Entry 6EPM (X-ray diffraction, 2.50 A resolution); this record covers chains R and S.

# Chain R
Protein: GTPase KRas
From: Homo sapiens
UniProtKB: P01116 (RASK_HUMAN), isoform P01116-2; residues 1-169 here = UniProt positions 1-169
Sequence (170 residues; numbered 0 to 169; the number before each row is that of its first residue; numbering starts at 0):
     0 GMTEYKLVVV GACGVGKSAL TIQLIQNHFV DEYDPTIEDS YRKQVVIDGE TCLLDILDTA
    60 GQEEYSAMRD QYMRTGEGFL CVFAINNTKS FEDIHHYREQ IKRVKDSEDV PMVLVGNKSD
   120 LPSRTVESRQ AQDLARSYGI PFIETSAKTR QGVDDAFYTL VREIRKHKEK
Disordered / not traced: 0
Differences from the reference sequence: expression tag (0); engineered mutation Cys-12 (Gly in P01116), Ser-118 (Cys in P01116), Glu-126 (Asp in P01116), Ser-127 (Thr in P01116), Arg-128 (Lys in P01116)
Swiss-Prot annotation at these positions:
  - motif: Tyr-32 to Tyr-40 (Effector region)
  - binding site (GTP): Gly-10, Ala-11, Gly-13 to Ala-18, Val-29 to Thr-35, Ala-59, Gly-60, Asn-116, Lys-117, Asp-119
  - modified residue: Met-1 (N-acetylmethionine), Thr-2 (N-acetylthreonine), Lys-104 (N6-acetyllysine)
  - glycosylation: Thr-35 (Microbial infection: O-linked (Glc) threonine)
  - natural variant: Lys-5 (K5E: In NS3; K5N: In GASC), Gly-10 (G10GG: In AML), Cys-12 (G12C: In lung carcinoma; this construct carries the variant), Gly-13 (G13D: In GASC, JMML and OES; G13R: In pylocytic astrocytoma), Val-14 (V14I: In NS3), Leu-19 (L19F: In OES), Gln-22 (Q22E: In CFC2; Q22R: In NS3), Pro-34 (P34L: In NS3; P34Q: In NS3; P34R: In CFC2), Ile-36 (I36M: In NS3), Thr-58 (T58I: In NS3), Ala-59 (A59T: In GASC), Gly-60 (G60R: In CFC2; G60S: In NS3), 8 further natural variant entries in UniProt
  - mutagenesis: Asp-38 (D38A: Decreased interaction with MAPKAP1/SIN1), Tyr-40 (Y40A: Decreased interaction with MAPKAP1/SIN1), Gln-61 (Q61L: Promotes GTP binding)

# Chain S
Protein: Son of sevenless homolog 1
From: Homo sapiens
Notes: engineered mutation(s): K563G
UniProtKB: Q07889 (SOS1_HUMAN); numbering as in UniProt (aligned over 563-1049)
Sequence (487 residues; each row starts with the number of its first residue):
   563 GEEQMRLPSA DVYRFAEPDS EENIIFEENM QPKAGIPIIK AGTVIKLIER LTYHMYADPN
   623 FVRTFLTTYR SFCKPQELLS LIIERFEIPE PEPTEADRIA IENGDQPLSA ELKRFRKEYI
   683 QPVQLRVLNV CRHWVEHHFY DFERDAYLLQ RMEEFIGTVR GKAMKKWVES ITKIIQRKKI
   743 ARDNGPGHNI TFQSSPPTVE WHISRPGHIE TFDLLTLHPI EIARQLTLLE SDLYRAVQPS
   803 ELVGSVWTKE DKEINSPNLL KMIRHTTNLT LWFEKCIVET ENLEERVAVV SRIIEILQVF
   863 QELNNFNGVL EVVSAMNSSP VYRLDHTFEQ IPSRQKKILE EAHELSEDHY KKYLAKLRSI
   923 NPPCVPFFGI YLTNILKTEE GNPEVLKRHG KELINFSKRR KVAEITGEIQ QYQNQPYCLR
   983 VESDIKRFFE NLNPMGNSME KEFTDYLFNK SLEIEPRNPK PLPRFPKKYS YPLKSPGVRP
  1043 SNPRPGT
Disordered / not traced: 563-564, 659-670, 744-751, 1047-1049
Differences from the reference sequence: conflict Gly-563 (Lys in Q07889)
Small-molecule neighbours: KRAS (BQ5; (1-phenyl-5,6-dihydro-4H-cyclopenta[c]pyrazol-3-yl)methanamine): Met-878, Asn-879, Val-883, Tyr-884, Leu-886, Asp-887, Phe-890, Leu-901, Glu-902, His-905
What the authors report for this chain:
  - conformationally variable residues (side-chain flip): Phe-890
  - binding site for KRAS: Tyr-884, Asp-887, Phe-890

# Interface between chain R and chain S
Residue-residue contacts (66):
  Ile-21(R) / Lys-939(S)
  Ile-21(R) / Gly-943(S)
  Gln-25(R) / Gly-943(S)
  Asp-30(R) / Gly-943(S)
  Asp-30(R) / Pro-945(S)
  Glu-31(R) / Asn-944(S)
  Tyr-32(R) / Lys-939(S)
  Tyr-32(R) / Gly-943(S)
  Tyr-32(R) / Asn-944(S)  hydrogen bond (backbone-side chain)
  Asp-33(R) / Lys-963(S)
  Pro-34(R) / Asn-936(S)
  Pro-34(R) / Lys-939(S)
  Pro-34(R) / Thr-940(S)
  Thr-35(R) / Asn-936(S)
  Glu-37(R) / Lys-913(S)
  Tyr-40(R) / Asp-910(S)
  Tyr-40(R) / His-911(S)
  Asp-54(R) / His-911(S)  salt bridge
  Ile-55(R) / His-911(S)
  Leu-56(R) / His-911(S)
  Asp-57(R) / Thr-935(S)
  Asp-57(R) / Lys-939(S)  hydrogen bond (backbone-side chain)
  Thr-58(R) / Thr-935(S)
  Ala-59(R) / Thr-935(S)  hydrogen bond (backbone-side chain)
  Ala-59(R) / Leu-938(S)
  Gly-60(R) / Trp-809(S)  hydrogen bond (backbone-side chain)
  Gly-60(R) / Leu-934(S)
  Gly-60(R) / Leu-938(S)
  Gln-61(R) / Phe-929(S)
  Gln-61(R) / Gly-931(S)  hydrogen bond (side chain-backbone)
  Gln-61(R) / Thr-935(S)  hydrogen bond
  Glu-63(R) / Lys-814(S)  salt bridge
  Glu-63(R) / Leu-822(S)
  Glu-63(R) / Ile-825(S)
  Glu-63(R) / Arg-826(S)  salt bridge
  Glu-63(R) / Thr-829(S)
  Tyr-64(R) / Met-824(S)
  Tyr-64(R) / Ile-825(S)
  Tyr-64(R) / Thr-829(S)
  Tyr-64(R) / Phe-929(S)  hydrophobic
  Tyr-64(R) / Phe-930(S)
  Tyr-64(R) / Gly-931(S)
  Ser-65(R) / Thr-829(S)
  Ser-65(R) / Glu-1002(S)
  Ala-66(R) / Thr-832(S)
  Ala-66(R) / Leu-833(S)  hydrophobic
  Met-67(R) / Ser-876(S)
  Met-67(R) / Tyr-912(S)
  Met-67(R) / Phe-929(S)  hydrophobic
  Arg-68(R) / Glu-1002(S)  salt bridge
  Asp-69(R) / Ser-880(S)
  Asp-69(R) / Ser-881(S)  hydrogen bond (side chain-backbone)
  Gln-70(R) / Val-875(S)
  Gln-70(R) / Ser-876(S)  hydrogen bond
  Gln-70(R) / Ser-908(S)
  Gln-70(R) / Tyr-912(S)
  Tyr-71(R) / Tyr-912(S)  hydrogen bond
  Tyr-71(R) / Phe-929(S)
  Arg-73(R) / Asn-879(S)  hydrogen bond (side chain-backbone)
  Arg-73(R) / Ser-880(S)
  Arg-73(R) / Ser-881(S)
  Arg-73(R) / Tyr-884(S)
  Arg-102(R) / Ser-881(S)
  Arg-102(R) / Asp-1007(S)  salt bridge
  Arg-102(R) / Phe-1010(S)
  Asp-105(R) / Arg-1019(S)  salt bridge
Interface residues without a listed pair, chain R (34 interface residues in all): Cys-12, Ser-17, His-95, Val-103
Interface residues without a listed pair, chain S (46 interface residues in all): Thr-810, Thr-828, Glu-836, Leu-872, Pro-882, Ile-932, Glu-942, Lys-1003, Thr-1006
Interface features reported in the paper:
  - pairs named by the authors: Tyr-884(S)/Arg-73(R)

# Summary
34 residues of chain R face 46 of chain S across their interface; the contacts include 10 hydrogen bonds and 6
salt bridges. Polar pairs include Asp-54(R)/His-911(S), Glu-63(R)/Lys-814(S) and Glu-63(R)/Arg-826(S). The
authors report a contact between Tyr-884(S) and Arg-73(R). The paper reports a binding site for KRAS at
Tyr-884(S), Asp-887(S) and Phe-890(S); conformational variability at Phe-890(S).
Here chain R is GTPase KRas and chain S is Son of sevenless homolog 1, both from Homo sapiens. Entry 6EPM (Ras
guanine nucleotide exchange factor SOS1 (Rem-cdc25) in complex with KRAS(G12C) and fragment screening hit F1)
was determined by X-ray diffraction, deposited together with 6EPL, 6EPN, 6EPO and 6EPP.
